Entry 6EF1 (electron microscopy, 4.73 A resolution (low resolution: residue-level contacts below are approximate; hydrogen-bond / salt-bridge calls are withheld)); this record covers chains J and K of the 14 polymer chains in the assembly.

== Chain J ==
Protein: 26S proteasome regulatory subunit 8 homolog
From: Saccharomyces cerevisiae (strain ATCC 204508 / S288c)
UniProtKB: Q01939 (PRS8_YEAST); residue numbers follow UniProt; this construct covers 133-405
Amino-acid sequence (273 residues; each row starts with the number of its first residue):
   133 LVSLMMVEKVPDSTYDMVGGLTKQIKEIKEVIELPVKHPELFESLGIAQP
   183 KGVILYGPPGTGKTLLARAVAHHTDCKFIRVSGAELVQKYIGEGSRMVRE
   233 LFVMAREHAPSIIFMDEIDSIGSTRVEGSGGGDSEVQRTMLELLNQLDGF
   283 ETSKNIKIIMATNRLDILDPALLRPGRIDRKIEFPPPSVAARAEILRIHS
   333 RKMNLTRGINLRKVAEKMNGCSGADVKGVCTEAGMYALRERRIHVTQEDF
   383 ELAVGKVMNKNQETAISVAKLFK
Curated features (UniProtKB/Swiss-Prot):
  - binding site (ATP): Gly-189 to Thr-196
Residues lining bound ligands:
  - ATP (adenosine-5'-triphosphate), molecule 1: Met-149, Val-150, Gly-151, Leu-153, Pro-190, Pro-191, Gly-192, Thr-193, Gly-194, Lys-195, Thr-196, Leu-197, Asp-248, Ile-327, Gly-355, Ala-356, Lys-359
  - ATP, molecule 2: Leu-273, Glu-274, Asn-277, Arg-309

== Chain K ==
Protein: 26S proteasome regulatory subunit 6B homolog
From: Saccharomyces cerevisiae (strain ATCC 204508 / S288c)
UniProtKB: P33298 (PRS6B_YEAST); residue numbers follow UniProt; this construct covers 153-428
Amino-acid sequence (276 residues; row label = number of the first residue in the row):
   153 DSDSSISVMGENEKPDVTYADVGGLDMQKQEIREAVELPLVQADLYEQIG
   203 IDPPRGVLLYGPPGTGKTMLVKAVANSTKAAFIRVNGSEFVHKYLGEGPR
   253 MVRDVFRLARENAPSIIFIDEVDSIATKRFDAQTGSDREVQRILIELLTQ
   303 MDGFDQSTNVKVIMATNRADTLDPALLRPGRLDRKIEFPSLRDRRERRLI
   353 FGTIASKMSLAPEADLDSLIIRNDSLSGAVIAAIMQEAGLRAVRKNRYVI
   403 LQSDLEEAYATQVKTDNTVDKFDFYK
Curated features (UniProtKB/Swiss-Prot):
  - binding site (ATP): Gly-213 to Thr-220
  - cross-link: Lys-280 (Glycyl lysine isopeptide (Lys-Gly) (interchain with G-Cter in ubiquitin))
Residues lining bound ligands: ATP (adenosine-5'-triphosphate): Asp-173, Val-174, Gly-175, Pro-214, Pro-215, Gly-216, Thr-217, Gly-218, Lys-219, Thr-220, Met-221, Thr-318, Ile-352, Gly-380, Ala-381

== Chain J / chain K interface ==
Residue-residue contacts - 34 pairs, chain J then chain K:
  Pro-191(J) / Ala-327(K)
  Arg-212(J) / Phe-306(K)
  Gly-215(J) / Glu-298(K)
  Glu-217(J) / Pro-251(K)
  Glu-217(J) / Arg-255(K)
  Gln-220(J) / Leu-247(K)
  Lys-221(J) / Tyr-246(K)
  Lys-221(J) / Leu-247(K)
  Lys-221(J) / Gly-248(K)
  Asp-248(J) / Thr-301(K)
  Glu-249(J) / Ile-297(K)
  Ser-252(J) / Arg-294(K)
  Gly-254(J) / Arg-290(K)
  Ser-255(J) / Ala-284(K)
  Ser-255(J) / Arg-290(K)
  Ser-261(J) / Thr-286(K)
  Gly-262(J) / Gly-287(K)
  Asp-265(J) / Arg-294(K)
  His-331(J) / Ile-203(K)
  Lys-334(J) / Glu-199(K)
  Lys-334(J) / Gln-200(K)
  Lys-334(J) / Ile-201(K)
  Lys-334(J) / Gly-202(K)
  Ala-356(J) / Pro-331(K)
  Asp-357(J) / Pro-331(K)
  Gly-360(J) / Pro-331(K)
  Thr-363(J) / Asp-204(K)
  Thr-363(J) / Pro-206(K)
  Glu-364(J) / Asp-335(K)
  Gly-366(J) / Ile-201(K)
  Met-367(J) / Pro-206(K)
  Arg-371(J) / Gln-182(K)
  Ile-375(J) / Gln-200(K)
  Ile-375(J) / Ile-201(K)
Interface residues without a listed pair, chain J (34 interface residues in all): Phe-210, Ala-216, Val-219, Phe-246, Asp-251, Ile-253, Ser-354, Leu-370, Asn-391
Interface residues without a listed pair, chain K (29 interface residues in all): Glu-183, Glu-186, Tyr-212, Arg-252

== In short ==
34 residues of chain J face 29 of chain K across their interface. Chain J binds ATP. Bound to chain K: ATP.
UniProt lists 8 ATP-binding residues on chain J; 8 ATP-binding residues on chain K.
Chain J is 26S proteasome regulatory subunit 8 homolog and chain K is 26S proteasome regulatory subunit 6B
homolog, both from Saccharomyces cerevisiae (strain ATCC 204508 / S288c); the structure, Yeast 26S proteasome
bound to ubiquitinated substrate (5D motor state), was determined by electron microscopy together with 6EF0
and 6EF2 from the same study.
